PDB entry 7AMQ | X-ray diffraction, 2.35 A resolution | chains B and L of the 4 polymer chains in the assembly

# Chain B
Name: Human A6 T-cell receptor beta chain TRBC1
From: Homo sapiens
Sequence (246 residues; row label = number of the first residue in the row; numbering starts at 0):
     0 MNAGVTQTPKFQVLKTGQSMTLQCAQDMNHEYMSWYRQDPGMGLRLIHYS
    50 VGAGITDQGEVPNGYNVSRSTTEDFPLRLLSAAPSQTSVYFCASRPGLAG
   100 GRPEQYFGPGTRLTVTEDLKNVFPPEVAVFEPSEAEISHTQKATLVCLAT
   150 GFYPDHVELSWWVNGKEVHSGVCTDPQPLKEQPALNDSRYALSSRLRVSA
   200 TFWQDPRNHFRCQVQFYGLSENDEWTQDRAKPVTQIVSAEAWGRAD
Unresolved in the structure: 0-2, 98-100
Disulfides: Cys23-Cys91, Cys146-Cys211
Metal / ion sites: Zn2+: His138 (shared with 1 residue of chain A; 1 residue of chain H)

# Chain L
Name: Human Jovi-1 Fab light chain
From: Homo sapiens
Notes: antibody fragment or engineered binder
Sequence (219 residues; each row starts with the number of its first residue):
     1 DIVMTQSPLSLPVTPGEPASISCRSSQRLVHSNGNTYLHWYLQKPGQSPR
    51 LLIYRVSNRFPGVPDRFSGSGSGTDFTLKISRVEAEDVGVYYCSQSTHVP
   101 YTFGQGTKLEIKRTVAAPSVFIFPPSDEQLKSGTASVVCLLNNFYPREAK
   151 VQWKVDNALQSGNSQESVTEQDSKDSTYSLSSTLTLSKADYEKHKVYACE
   201 VTHQGLSSPVTKSFNRGEC
Unresolved in the structure: 218-219
Disulfides: Cys23-Cys93, Cys139-Cys199
Metal / ion sites: Zn2+: Asp65, Asp190, His194

# Interface between chain B and chain L
Pairs across the interface - 8 pairs, chain B then chain L:
  Glu223(B) - Pro61(L)
  Trp224(B) - Tyr54(L)  hydrogen bond (backbone-side chain)
  Thr225(B) - Tyr54(L)
  Thr225(B) - Phe60(L)
  Thr225(B) - Pro61(L)
  Asp227(B) - Asn35(L)  hydrogen bond
  Asp227(B) - Tyr37(L)  hydrogen bond
  Asp227(B) - Arg55(L)  salt bridge
Other interface residues (no listed pair), chain B (5 interface residues in all): Gln226
Other interface residues (no listed pair), chain L (8 interface residues in all): Asn33, Arg59

# Summary
Chain B and chain L form an interface of 5 and 8 residues respectively; the contacts include 3 hydrogen bonds
and 1 salt bridge. Among the polar pairs are Asp227(B)-Arg55(L), Trp224(B)-Tyr54(L) and Asp227(B)-Asn35(L).
Asp65(L), Asp190(L) and His194(L) coordinate Zn2+.
Here chain B is Human A6 T-cell receptor beta chain TRBC1 and chain L is Human Jovi-1 Fab light chain, both
from Homo sapiens. Entry 7AMQ (Crystal structure of the complex of HuJovi-1 Fab with the human TRBC2) was
determined by X-ray diffraction together with 7AMP, 7AMR and 7AMS from the same study.
